6WPJ - chains A and B of the 4 polymer chains in the assembly; structure by X-ray diffraction, 2.73 A resolution.

# Chain A
Protein: Reverse transcriptase/ribonuclease H
Source organism: Human immunodeficiency virus type 1 group M subtype B (isolate HXB2)
Notes: EC 2.7.7.49, 2.7.7.7, 3.1.26.13
UniProtKB: P04585 (POL_HV1H2); residues 1-560 here correspond to UniProt positions 588-1147 (UniProt number = residue number + 587)
Amino-acid sequence (561 residues; row label = number of the first residue in the row; numbering starts at 0):
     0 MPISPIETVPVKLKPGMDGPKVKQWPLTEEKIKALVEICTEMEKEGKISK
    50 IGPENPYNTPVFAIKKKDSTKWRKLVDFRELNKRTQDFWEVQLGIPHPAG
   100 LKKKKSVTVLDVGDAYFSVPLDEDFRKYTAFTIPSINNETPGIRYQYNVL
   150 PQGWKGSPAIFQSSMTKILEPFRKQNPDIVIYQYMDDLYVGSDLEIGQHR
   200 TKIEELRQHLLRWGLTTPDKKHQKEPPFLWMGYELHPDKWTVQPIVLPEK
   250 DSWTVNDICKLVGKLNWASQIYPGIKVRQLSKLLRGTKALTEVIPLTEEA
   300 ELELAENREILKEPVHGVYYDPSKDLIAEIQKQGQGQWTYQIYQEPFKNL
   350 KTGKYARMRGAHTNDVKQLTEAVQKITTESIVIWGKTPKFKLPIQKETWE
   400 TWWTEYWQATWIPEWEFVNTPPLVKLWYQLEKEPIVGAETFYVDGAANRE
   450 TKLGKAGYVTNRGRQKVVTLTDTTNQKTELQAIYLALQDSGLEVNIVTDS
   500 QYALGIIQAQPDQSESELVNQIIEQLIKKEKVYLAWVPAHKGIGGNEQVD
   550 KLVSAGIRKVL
Unresolved in the structure: 0, 558-560
Differences from the reference sequence: expression tag (0); engineered mutation Cys258 (Gln845 in P04585), Ser280 (Cys867 in P04585)
Curated features (UniProtKB/Swiss-Prot):
  - region: Phe227 to His235 (RT 'primer grip')
  - motif: Trp398 to Trp414 (Tryptophan repeat motif)
  - binding site (Mg(2+)): Asp110, Asp185, Asp186, Asp443, Glu478, Asp498, Asp549
  - site: Trp401 (Essential for RT p66/p51 heterodimerization), Trp414 (Essential for RT p66/p51 heterodimerization), Phe440, Tyr441 (Cleavage), Leu560 (Cleavage)
Ion coordination: Mg2+ site 1: Asp110, Val111, Asp185 (together with D4T); Mg2+ site 2: Asp443, Glu478, Asp498
Small-molecule neighbours: D4T (2',3'-dehydro-2',3'-deoxy-thymidine 5'-triphosphate): Lys65, Lys70, Arg72, Asp110, Val111, Gly112, Asp113, Ala114, Tyr115, Gln151, Met184, Asp185, Lys220
Reported in the primary citation:
  - Mg2+ coordination: Asp110, Val111, Asp185
  - binding site for D4T: Arg72, Asp110, Val111, Asp113, Ala114, Tyr115, Phe116, Asp185

# Chain B
Protein: p51 RT
Source organism: Human immunodeficiency virus type 1 group M subtype B (isolate HXB2)
Notes: EC 2.7.7.-, 3.1.-.-
UniProtKB: P04585 (POL_HV1H2); residues 1-440 here correspond to UniProt positions 588-1027 (UniProt number = residue number + 587)
Amino-acid sequence (452 residues; row label = number of the first residue in the row; numbers below 1 keep their minus sign (Met-11 is residue -11)):
   -11 MGSSHHHHHHSSPISPIETVPVKLKPGMDGPKVKQWPLTEEKIKALVEIC
    39 TEMEKEGKISKIGPENPYNTPVFAIKKKDSTKWRKLVDFRELNKRTQDFW
    89 EVQLGIPHPAGLKKKKSVTVLDVGDAYFSVPLDEDFRKYTAFTIPSINNE
   139 TPGIRYQYNVLPQGWKGSPAIFQSSMTKILEPFRKQNPDIVIYQYMDDLY
   189 VGSDLEIGQHRTKIEELRQHLLRWGLTTPDKKHQKEPPFLWMGYELHPDK
   239 WTVQPIVLPEKDSWTVNDIQKLVGKLNWASQIYPGIKVRQLSKLLRGTKA
   289 LTEVIPLTEEAELELAENREILKEPVHGVYYDPSKDLIAEIQKQGQGQWT
   339 YQIYQEPFKNLKTGKYARMRGAHTNDVKQLTEAVQKITTESIVIWGKTPK
   389 FKLPIQKETWETWWTEYWQATWIPEWEFVNTPPLVKLWYQLEKEPIVGAE
   439 TF
Unresolved in the structure: -11 to 5, 87-95, 212-232, 430-440
Differences from the reference sequence: expression tag (-11 to 0); engineered mutation Ser280 (Cys867 in P04585)
Curated features (UniProtKB/Swiss-Prot):
  - region: Phe227 to His235 (RT 'primer grip')
  - motif: Trp398 to Trp414 (Tryptophan repeat motif)
  - binding site (Mg(2+)): Asp110, Asp185, Asp186
  - site: Trp401 (Essential for RT p66/p51 heterodimerization), Trp414 (Essential for RT p66/p51 heterodimerization), Phe440 (Cleavage)

# How chain A and chain B interact
Pairs across the interface - 109 pairs, chain A then chain B:
  Val8(A) with Glu53(B)
  Pro9(A) with Glu53(B)
  Gln85(A) with Glu53(B), hydrogen bond (side chain-backbone)
  Asp86(A) with Lys20(B), salt bridge; Pro55(B)
  Phe87(A) with Pro52(B)
  Trp88(A) with Lys20(B); Val21(B); Lys22(B); Pro52(B), hydrogen bond (backbone-backbone); Asn54(B); Pro55(B); Asn57(B); Thr131(B); Arg143(B)
  Val90(A) with Pro140(B); Gly141(B), hydrogen bond (backbone-backbone); Arg143(B)
  Leu92(A) with Pro133(B), hydrophobic; Asn137(B)
  Gly93(A) with Asn137(B), hydrogen bond (backbone-side chain)
  Ile94(A) with Asn137(B)
  Pro95(A) with Asn136(B); Asn137(B)
  His96(A) with Asn136(B), hydrogen bond (backbone-side chain)
  Gly99(A) with Asn136(B)
  Leu100(A) with Asn136(B)
  Ala158(A) with Pro52(B), hydrophobic
  Gln161(A) with Pro140(B)
  Ser162(A) with Pro52(B)
  Thr165(A) with Pro140(B); Ile142(B)
  Arg172(A) with Thr139(B)
  Val179(A) with Glu138(B)
  Ile180(A) with Glu138(B)
  Tyr181(A) with Asn136(B), hydrogen bond; Glu138(B)
  Gln182(A) with Glu138(B), hydrogen bond (backbone-backbone); Pro140(B)
  Arg358(A) with Glu396(B), salt bridge
  Glu370(A) with Gln394(B), hydrogen bond
  Gln373(A) with Gln394(B), hydrogen bond; Thr397(B), hydrogen bond; Thr400(B); Trp401(B)
  Thr376(A) with Trp401(B)
  Ile380(A) with Leu26(B); Thr27(B)
  Val381(A) with Pro25(B), hydrophobic; Ile135(B); Asn136(B), hydrogen bond (backbone-backbone); Asn137(B)
  Ile382(A) with Ile135(B); Asn136(B)
  Gly384(A) with Thr27(B); Glu28(B), hydrogen bond (backbone-backbone)
  Trp402(A) with Lys331(B), hydrogen bond (backbone-side chain); Thr362(B); Asp364(B), hydrogen bond
  Tyr405(A) with Lys331(B), hydrogen bond (backbone-side chain)
  Trp406(A) with Lys331(B); Thr419(B), hydrogen bond (side chain-backbone); Pro421(B), hydrophobic
  Gln407(A) with Lys331(B), hydrogen bond (backbone-side chain); Pro392(B); Ile393(B); Val417(B), hydrogen bond (side chain-backbone); Asn418(B)
  Ala408(A) with Asp364(B); Pro392(B), hydrogen bond (backbone-backbone); Ile393(B)
  Thr409(A) with Asp364(B)
  Trp410(A) with Asn363(B); Trp401(B); Tyr405(B)
  Pro412(A) with Trp401(B)
  Pro433(A) with Asn255(B); Leu289(B), hydrophobic; Thr290(B)
  Val435(A) with Thr290(B)
  Thr439(A) with Lys287(B); Ala288(B); Leu289(B), hydrogen bond (side chain-backbone)
  Tyr441(A) with Gln258(B), hydrogen bond; Thr286(B); Lys287(B), hydrogen bond (side chain-backbone); Leu289(B)
  Thr459(A) with Thr286(B)
  Asn460(A) with Thr286(B); Lys287(B); Ala288(B)
  Asn494(A) with Leu289(B)
  Val496(A) with Leu289(B), hydrophobic
  Gln500(A) with Leu422(B)
  Tyr532(A) with Asn255(B), hydrogen bond; Leu289(B), hydrophobic
  Trp535(A) with Leu422(B); Trp426(B), hydrophobic
  Val536(A) with Gln258(B)
  Pro537(A) with Gly262(B); Asn265(B)
  Lys540(A) with Asn265(B)
  Ile542(A) with Val261(B), hydrophobic; Ser280(B)
  Gly543(A) with Leu283(B), hydrogen bond (backbone-backbone); Gly285(B)
  Gly544(A) with Gly285(B), hydrogen bond (backbone-backbone)
  Gln547(A) with Gly285(B), hydrogen bond (side chain-backbone); Thr286(B), hydrogen bond
Interface residues without a listed pair, chain A (69 interface residues in all): Gln91, Ile159, Lys166, Val372, Thr377, Trp383, Glu432, Ile434, Val458, Leu503, Gln507, Ala534
Interface residues without a listed pair, chain B (63 interface residues in all): Lys49, Ile50, Gly51, Tyr56, Val254, Lys259, Trp337, Val365, Leu368

# Overview
Chain A and chain B form an interface of 69 and 63 residues respectively; the contacts include 27 hydrogen
bonds and 2 salt bridges. Polar contacts include Asp86(A)-Lys20(B), Arg358(A)-Glu396(B) and Gln85(A)-Glu53(B).
From the paper: a binding site for D4T at Arg72(A), Asp110(A) and Val111(A) among others; Mg2+ coordination by
Asp110(A), Val111(A) and Asp185(A).
Here chain A is Reverse transcriptase/ribonuclease H and chain B is p51 RT, both from Human immunodeficiency
virus type 1 group M subtype B (isolate HXB2). Entry 6WPJ (Structure of HIV-1 Reverse Transcriptase (RT) in
complex with dsDNA and d4T) was determined by X-ray diffraction (same publication as 6WPF and 6WPH).
